1P1H - chains A and B of the 4 polymer chains in the assembly; structure by X-ray diffraction, 1.95 A resolution.

[Chain A (and B)]
Name: Inositol-3-phosphate synthase
Organism: Saccharomyces cerevisiae
Notes: EC 5.5.1.4; chain B of this document is another copy of the same molecule, construct and numbering; everything in this record applies to it too
UniProtKB: P11986 (INO1_YEAST); aligned to UniProt positions 1-533 over residues 1-533 (the alignment contains insertions or deletions, so no single offset holds)
Sequence (533 residues; numbered 1 to 533; the number before each row is that of its first residue):
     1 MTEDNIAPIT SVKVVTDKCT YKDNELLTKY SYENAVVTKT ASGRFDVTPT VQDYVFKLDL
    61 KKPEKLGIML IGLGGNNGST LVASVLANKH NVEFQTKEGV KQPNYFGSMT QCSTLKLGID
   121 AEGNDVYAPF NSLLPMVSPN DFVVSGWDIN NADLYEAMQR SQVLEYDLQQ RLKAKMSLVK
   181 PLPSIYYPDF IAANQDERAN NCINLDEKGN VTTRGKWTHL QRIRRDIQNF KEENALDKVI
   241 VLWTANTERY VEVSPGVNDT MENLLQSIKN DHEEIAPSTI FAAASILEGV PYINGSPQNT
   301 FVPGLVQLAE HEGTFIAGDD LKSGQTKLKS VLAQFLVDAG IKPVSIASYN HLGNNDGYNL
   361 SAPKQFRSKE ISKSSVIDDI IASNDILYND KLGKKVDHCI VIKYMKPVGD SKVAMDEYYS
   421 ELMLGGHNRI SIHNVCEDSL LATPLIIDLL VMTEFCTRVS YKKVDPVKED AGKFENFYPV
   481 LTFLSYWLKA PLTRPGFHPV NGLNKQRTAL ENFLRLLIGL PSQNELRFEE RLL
Not modelled in the structure: 1-9, 362-379 (chain B: 1-9, 357-382, 465-471)
Curated features (UniProtKB/Swiss-Prot):
  - binding site (NAD(+)): G74, G75, N76, N77, D148, S184, I185, Q195, D196, R198, T244, A245, N246, T247, G295, S296, D320, L321, S323, N354 and 7 more in UniProt
  - modified residue: T48 (Phosphothreonine), S177 (Phosphoserine), S184 (Phosphoserine), S296 (Phosphoserine), S368 (Phosphoserine), S374 (Phosphoserine)
Ligand contacts: NAD (nicotinamide-adenine-dinucleotide): I71, G72, G74, G75, N76, N77, W147, D148, I149, N150, S184, I185, I191, R198, W243, T244, A245, N246, T247, P277, F281, G295, S296, P297, D320, L321, S323, N354, N355, D356, D438, S439, A442

[How chain A and chain B interact]
Residue-residue contacts - 269 pairs, chain A then chain B:
  T10(A) - G43(B)
  T10(A) - F45(B)
  S11(A) - G43(B)  hydrogen bond (backbone-backbone)
  S11(A) - R44(B)
  S11(A) - F45(B)  hydrogen bond (backbone-backbone)
  V12(A) - F45(B)
  V12(A) - V47(B)  hydrophobic
  K13(A) - R44(B)
  K13(A) - F45(B)  hydrogen bond (backbone-backbone)
  K13(A) - D46(B)
  K13(A) - V47(B)  hydrogen bond (backbone-backbone)
  V14(A) - V47(B)
  V14(A) - P49(B)
  V15(A) - V47(B)  hydrogen bond (backbone-backbone)
  V15(A) - P49(B)
  Y30(A) - L526(B)
  Y30(A) - F528(B)  hydrophobic
  Y32(A) - N524(B)
  Y32(A) - L526(B)  hydrophobic
  Y32(A) - R527(B)  hydrogen bond (side chain-backbone)
  Y32(A) - F528(B)  hydrogen bond (side chain-backbone)
  Y32(A) - E529(B)  hydrogen bond
  E33(A) - P521(B)
  E33(A) - N524(B)  hydrogen bond (backbone-side chain)
  N34(A) - I119(B)
  N34(A) - E529(B)
  A35(A) - L117(B)
  A35(A) - G118(B)
  A35(A) - I119(B)  hydrogen bond (backbone-backbone)
  V36(A) - I119(B)
  V37(A) - L117(B)  hydrophobic
  V37(A) - G118(B)
  V37(A) - I119(B)  hydrogen bond (backbone-backbone)
  V37(A) - D120(B)
  V37(A) - V126(B)  hydrophobic
  K39(A) - T10(B)  hydrogen bond
  G43(A) - T10(B)  hydrogen bond (backbone-side chain)
  G43(A) - S11(B)  hydrogen bond (backbone-backbone)
  R44(A) - S11(B)
  R44(A) - K13(B)
  F45(A) - T10(B)
  F45(A) - S11(B)  hydrogen bond (backbone-backbone)
  F45(A) - V12(B)
  F45(A) - K13(B)  hydrogen bond (backbone-backbone)
  F45(A) - L117(B)  hydrophobic
  F45(A) - Y127(B)
  F45(A) - A128(B)  hydrophobic
  D46(A) - K13(B)
  V47(A) - V12(B)  hydrophobic
  V47(A) - K13(B)  hydrogen bond (backbone-backbone)
  V47(A) - V14(B)  hydrophobic
  V47(A) - V15(B)  hydrogen bond (backbone-backbone)
  V47(A) - L117(B)  hydrophobic
  T48(A) - V15(B)
  P49(A) - V15(B)
  Y54(A) - F528(B)  hydrophobic
  Y54(A) - L532(B)  hydrophobic
  F56(A) - F528(B)  hydrophobic
  T80(A) - M423(B)
  S84(A) - M423(B)
  S84(A) - L424(B)
  F94(A) - L424(B)
  F94(A) - G425(B)
  N104(A) - M423(B)
  N104(A) - L424(B)
  F106(A) - G340(B)
  F106(A) - K342(B)
  F106(A) - L387(B)  hydrophobic
  F106(A) - L392(B)  hydrophobic
  F106(A) - E421(B)
  F106(A) - L422(B)
  F106(A) - M423(B)
  G107(A) - A339(B)
  G107(A) - G340(B)  hydrogen bond (backbone-backbone)
  G107(A) - I341(B)
  S108(A) - A339(B)
  S108(A) - G340(B)
  M109(A) - D338(B)
  M109(A) - A339(B)
  Q111(A) - I386(B)
  C112(A) - G340(B)
  C112(A) - N384(B)  hydrogen bond (backbone-side chain)
  C112(A) - I386(B)
  C112(A) - L387(B)
  S113(A) - D338(B)
  S113(A) - N384(B)
  S113(A) - I386(B)
  T114(A) - S383(B)  hydrogen bond (side chain-backbone)
  T114(A) - N384(B)
  T114(A) - I386(B)
  L117(A) - V37(B)
  L117(A) - F45(B)  hydrophobic
  G118(A) - A35(B)
  G118(A) - V37(B)
  I119(A) - N34(B)
  I119(A) - A35(B)  hydrogen bond (backbone-backbone)
  I119(A) - V36(B)
  I119(A) - V37(B)  hydrogen bond (backbone-backbone)
  D120(A) - V37(B)
  E122(A) - G496(B)
  N124(A) - H498(B)
  V126(A) - V37(B)  hydrophobic
  V126(A) - F45(B)  hydrophobic
  Y127(A) - F45(B)
  Y127(A) - S383(B)
  Y127(A) - K505(B)
  A128(A) - F45(B)  hydrophobic
  P129(A) - I386(B)  hydrophobic
  L164(A) - L424(B)  hydrophobic
  L168(A) - L424(B)  hydrophobic
  K327(A) - F335(B)
  L328(A) - L332(B)  hydrophobic
  L328(A) - F335(B)  hydrophobic
  L328(A) - I430(B)  hydrophobic
  V331(A) - V331(B)  hydrophobic
  V331(A) - F335(B)  hydrophobic
  L332(A) - L328(B)  hydrophobic
  F335(A) - K327(B)
  F335(A) - L328(B)  hydrophobic
  F335(A) - V331(B)  hydrophobic
  F335(A) - L503(B)  hydrophobic
  D338(A) - M109(B)
  D338(A) - S113(B)
  D338(A) - R507(B)  hydrogen bond (backbone-side chain)
  A339(A) - G107(B)
  A339(A) - S108(B)
  A339(A) - M109(B)
  A339(A) - Y486(B)
  G340(A) - F106(B)
  G340(A) - G107(B)  hydrogen bond (backbone-backbone)
  G340(A) - S108(B)
  G340(A) - C112(B)
  I341(A) - G107(B)
  I341(A) - L441(B)  hydrophobic
  S383(A) - T114(B)  hydrogen bond (backbone-side chain)
  S383(A) - Y127(B)
  N384(A) - C112(B)  hydrogen bond (side chain-backbone)
  N384(A) - S113(B)
  N384(A) - T114(B)
  I386(A) - Q111(B)
  I386(A) - C112(B)
  I386(A) - S113(B)
  I386(A) - T114(B)
  L387(A) - F106(B)  hydrophobic
  L387(A) - C112(B)
  L392(A) - F106(B)  hydrophobic
  E421(A) - F106(B)
  L422(A) - F106(B)
  L422(A) - L441(B)  hydrophobic
  M423(A) - N104(B)
  M423(A) - Y105(B)  hydrophobic
  M423(A) - F106(B)
  M423(A) - L440(B)
  M423(A) - P444(B)
  L424(A) - S84(B)
  L424(A) - F94(B)
  L424(A) - P103(B)  hydrophobic
  L424(A) - N104(B)
  L424(A) - L164(B)  hydrophobic
  L424(A) - L168(B)  hydrophobic
  G425(A) - F94(B)
  G425(A) - K101(B)
  G426(A) - L440(B)
  H427(A) - E98(B)
  H427(A) - K101(B)
  H427(A) - C436(B)
  H427(A) - E437(B)  hydrogen bond (backbone-side chain)
  N428(A) - N434(B)  hydrogen bond
  N428(A) - V435(B)  hydrogen bond (side chain-backbone)
  N428(A) - C436(B)
  R429(A) - H433(B)
  R429(A) - N434(B)
  R429(A) - V435(B)  hydrogen bond (backbone-backbone)
  I430(A) - H433(B)
  I430(A) - N434(B)
  S431(A) - S431(B)
  S431(A) - I432(B)
  S431(A) - H433(B)  hydrogen bond (backbone-backbone)
  I432(A) - S431(B)
  I432(A) - I432(B)  hydrophobic
  H433(A) - R429(B)
  H433(A) - I430(B)
  H433(A) - S431(B)  hydrogen bond (backbone-backbone)
  N434(A) - N428(B)
  N434(A) - R429(B)
  N434(A) - I430(B)
  V435(A) - N428(B)
  V435(A) - R429(B)  hydrogen bond (backbone-backbone)
  C436(A) - H427(B)
  C436(A) - N428(B)
  L440(A) - M423(B)
  L440(A) - G426(B)
  L441(A) - I341(B)  hydrophobic
  T443(A) - M423(B)
  Y461(A) - L532(B)
  Y461(A) - L533(B)  hydrogen bond (side chain-backbone)
  E475(A) - L533(B)
  N476(A) - L533(B)
  F477(A) - L532(B)  hydrophobic
  Y478(A) - R531(B)  hydrogen bond (backbone-backbone)
  Y478(A) - L533(B)  hydrophobic
  T482(A) - R531(B)  hydrogen bond
  F483(A) - R531(B)
  R494(A) - E530(B)  hydrogen bond (side chain-backbone)
  R494(A) - L532(B)  hydrogen bond (side chain-backbone)
  R494(A) - L533(B)  hydrogen bond (side chain-backbone)
  G496(A) - E122(B)
  F497(A) - E529(B)
  F497(A) - E530(B)
  H498(A) - N124(B)
  V500(A) - R527(B)
  L503(A) - F335(B)  hydrophobic
  N504(A) - N504(B)
  K505(A) - E525(B)
  R507(A) - D338(B)  salt bridge
  T508(A) - E525(B)
  A509(A) - N524(B)
  A509(A) - E525(B)
  A509(A) - L526(B)
  A509(A) - R531(B)
  N512(A) - Q523(B)
  N512(A) - N524(B)
  N512(A) - L526(B)
  F513(A) - L526(B)
  L516(A) - L526(B)  hydrophobic
  L516(A) - F528(B)  hydrophobic
  L520(A) - V47(B)  hydrophobic
  P521(A) - E33(B)
  S522(A) - S522(B)  hydrogen bond
  S522(A) - Q523(B)
  N524(A) - Y30(B)
  N524(A) - Y32(B)
  N524(A) - E33(B)  hydrogen bond (side chain-backbone)
  N524(A) - T508(B)
  N524(A) - N512(B)
  N524(A) - S522(B)
  E525(A) - K505(B)
  E525(A) - T508(B)
  E525(A) - A509(B)
  L526(A) - Y30(B)
  L526(A) - Y32(B)  hydrophobic
  L526(A) - A509(B)
  L526(A) - F513(B)
  L526(A) - L516(B)  hydrophobic
  R527(A) - Y32(B)
  R527(A) - V500(B)
  F528(A) - Y30(B)  hydrophobic
  F528(A) - Y32(B)  hydrogen bond (backbone-side chain)
  F528(A) - Y54(B)
  F528(A) - F56(B)  hydrophobic
  F528(A) - L516(B)  hydrophobic
  E529(A) - Y32(B)  hydrogen bond
  E529(A) - N34(B)
  E529(A) - F497(B)
  E530(A) - T493(B)
  E530(A) - R494(B)  hydrogen bond (backbone-side chain)
  E530(A) - F497(B)
  R531(A) - F477(B)
  R531(A) - Y478(B)  hydrogen bond (backbone-backbone)
  R531(A) - T482(B)  hydrogen bond
  R531(A) - F483(B)
  R531(A) - A509(B)
  L532(A) - Y54(B)  hydrophobic
  L532(A) - Y461(B)
  L532(A) - R494(B)  hydrogen bond (backbone-side chain)
  L533(A) - Y461(B)  hydrogen bond (backbone-side chain)
  L533(A) - K463(B)
  L533(A) - Y478(B)
  L533(A) - R494(B)  hydrogen bond (backbone-side chain)
Interface residues without a listed pair, chain A (129 interface residues in all): N88, E98, K101, P103, Y105, E165, G324, V337, K342, D385, E437, P444, P479, Y486, Q523
Interface residues without a listed pair, chain B (128 interface residues in all): K39, T48, A87, A121, P129, E165, V337, T443, I447, E475, L520

[Summary]
129 residues of chain A and 128 residues of chain B are in contact, with 50 hydrogen bonds and 1 salt bridge.
Among the polar pairs are R507(A)-D338(B), Y32(A)-R527(B) and Y32(A)-F528(B). Ligands of chain A: NAD. From
UniProt: 27 NAD+-binding residues on chain A.
Chain A and chain B are both Inositol-3-phosphate synthase (Saccharomyces cerevisiae); the structure, Crystal
structure of the 1L-myo-inositol/NAD+ complex, was determined by X-ray diffraction (same publication as 1P1F,
1P1I, 1P1J and 1P1K).
